8ITU - chains A and D of the 9 polymer chains in the assembly; structure by electron microscopy, 3.68 A resolution.

Chain A:
Molecule: Spike glycoprotein
Organism: Severe acute respiratory syndrome coronavirus 2
UniProtKB: P0DTC2 (SPIKE_SARS2); aligned to UniProt positions 1-1208 over residues 1-1208
Chain sequence (1286 residues; numbered 1 to 1288 plus 7 insertion-coded residues; 9 numbers in that range are skipped by the numbering (no residue carries them; nothing is unmodelled there); the number before each row is that of its first residue; a row labelled like 210A-210G holds insertion residues (210A, then the next letters in order)):
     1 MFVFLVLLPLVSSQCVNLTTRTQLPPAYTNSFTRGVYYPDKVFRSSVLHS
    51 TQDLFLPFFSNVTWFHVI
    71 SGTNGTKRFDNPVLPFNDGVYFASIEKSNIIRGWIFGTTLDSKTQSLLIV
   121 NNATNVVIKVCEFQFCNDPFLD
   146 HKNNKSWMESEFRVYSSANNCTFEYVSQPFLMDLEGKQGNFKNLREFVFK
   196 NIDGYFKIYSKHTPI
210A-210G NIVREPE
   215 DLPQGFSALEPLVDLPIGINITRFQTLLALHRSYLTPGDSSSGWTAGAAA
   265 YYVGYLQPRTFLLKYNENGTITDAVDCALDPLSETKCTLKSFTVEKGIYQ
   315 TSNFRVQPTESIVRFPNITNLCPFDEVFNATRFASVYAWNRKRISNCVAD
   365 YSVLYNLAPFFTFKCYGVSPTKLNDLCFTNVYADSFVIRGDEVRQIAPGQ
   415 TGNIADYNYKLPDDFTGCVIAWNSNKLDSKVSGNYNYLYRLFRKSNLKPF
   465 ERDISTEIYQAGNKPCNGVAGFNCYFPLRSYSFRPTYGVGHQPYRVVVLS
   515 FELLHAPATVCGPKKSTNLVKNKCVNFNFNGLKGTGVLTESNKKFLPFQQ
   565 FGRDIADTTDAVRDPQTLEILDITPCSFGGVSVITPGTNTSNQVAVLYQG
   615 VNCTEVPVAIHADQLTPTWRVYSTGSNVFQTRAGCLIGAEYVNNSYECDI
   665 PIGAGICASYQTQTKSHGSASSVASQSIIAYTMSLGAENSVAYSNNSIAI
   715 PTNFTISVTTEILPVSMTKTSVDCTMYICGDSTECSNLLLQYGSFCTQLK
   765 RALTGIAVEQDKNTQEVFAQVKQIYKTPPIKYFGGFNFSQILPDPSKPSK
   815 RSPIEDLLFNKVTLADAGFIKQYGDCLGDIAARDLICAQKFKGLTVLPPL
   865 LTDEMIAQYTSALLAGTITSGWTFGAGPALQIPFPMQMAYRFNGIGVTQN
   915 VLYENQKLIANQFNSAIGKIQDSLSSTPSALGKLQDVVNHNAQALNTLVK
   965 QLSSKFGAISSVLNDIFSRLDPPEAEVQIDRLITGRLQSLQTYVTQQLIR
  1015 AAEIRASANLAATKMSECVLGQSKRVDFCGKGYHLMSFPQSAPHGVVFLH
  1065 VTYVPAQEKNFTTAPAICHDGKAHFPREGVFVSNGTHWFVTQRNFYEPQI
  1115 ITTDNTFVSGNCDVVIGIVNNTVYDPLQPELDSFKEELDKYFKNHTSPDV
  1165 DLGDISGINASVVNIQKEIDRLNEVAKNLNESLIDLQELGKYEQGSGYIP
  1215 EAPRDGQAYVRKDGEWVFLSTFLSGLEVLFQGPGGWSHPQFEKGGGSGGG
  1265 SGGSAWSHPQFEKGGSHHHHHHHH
Unresolved in the structure: 1-14, 71-76, 146-152, 177-184, 210A-210G, 248-256, 621-640, 676-690, 828-852, 1148-1288
Disulfides: Cys15-Cys136, Cys131-Cys166, Cys291-Cys301, Cys336-Cys361, Cys379-Cys432, Cys391-Cys525, Cys480-Cys488, Cys538-Cys590, Cys617-Cys649, Cys662-Cys671, Cys738-Cys760, Cys743-Cys749, Cys1032-Cys1043, Cys1082-Cys1126
Covalently attached groups: N-acetylglucosamine (NAG) linked to Asn61, Asn234, Asn282, Asn331, Asn709, Asn717, Asn801, Asn1074, Asn1098, Asn1134
Construct notes: variant Val67 (Ala in P0DTC2), Ile95 (Thr in P0DTC2), Asp142 (Tyr145 in P0DTC2), Ile210B (Leu212 in P0DTC2), Asp339 (Gly in P0DTC2), Leu371 (Ser in P0DTC2), Pro373 (Ser in P0DTC2), Phe375 (Ser in P0DTC2), Asn417 (Lys in P0DTC2), Lys440 (Asn in P0DTC2), Ser446 (Gly in P0DTC2), Asn477 (Ser in P0DTC2), Lys478 (Thr in P0DTC2), Ala484 (Glu in P0DTC2), Arg493 (Gln in P0DTC2), Ser496 (Gly in P0DTC2), Arg498 (Gln in P0DTC2), Tyr501 (Asn in P0DTC2), His505 (Tyr in P0DTC2), Lys547 (Thr in P0DTC2), Gly614 (Asp in P0DTC2), Tyr655 (His in P0DTC2), Lys679 (Asn in P0DTC2), His681 (Pro in P0DTC2), Lys764 (Asn in P0DTC2), Tyr796 (Asp in P0DTC2), Lys856 (Asn in P0DTC2), His954 (Gln in P0DTC2), Lys969 (Asn in P0DTC2), Phe981 (Leu in P0DTC2); insertion (210E-210G); engineered mutation Gly682 (Arg in P0DTC2), Ser683 (Arg in P0DTC2), Ser685 (Arg in P0DTC2), Pro817 (Phe in P0DTC2), Pro892 (Ala in P0DTC2), Pro899 (Ala in P0DTC2), Pro942 (Ala in P0DTC2), Pro986 (Lys in P0DTC2), Pro987 (Val in P0DTC2); expression tag (1209-1288)
Curated features (UniProtKB/Swiss-Prot):
  - region: Asn280 to Cys301 (Putative superantigen), Arg403 to Asp405 (Integrin-binding motif), Asn448 to Phe456 (Immunodominant HLA epitope recognized by the CD8+), Ser816 to Tyr837 (Fusion peptide 1), Lys835 to Phe855 (Fusion peptide 2), Asp1163 to Glu1202 (Heptad repeat 2)
  - site: Arg815, Ser816 (Cleavage)
  - glycosylation: Asn17 (N-linked (GlcNAc...) (complex) asparagine), Asn61 (N-linked (GlcNAc...) (hybrid) asparagine), Asn74 (N-linked (GlcNAc...) (complex) asparagine), Asn122 (N-linked (GlcNAc...) (hybrid) asparagine), Asn149 (N-linked (GlcNAc...) (complex) asparagine), Asn165 (N-linked (GlcNAc...) (complex) asparagine), Asn234 (N-linked (GlcNAc...) (high mannose) asparagine), Asn282 (N-linked (GlcNAc...) (complex) asparagine), Thr323 (O-linked (GalNAc) threonine), Ser325 (O-linked (HexNAc...) serine), Asn331 (N-linked (GlcNAc...) (complex) asparagine), Asn343 (N-linked (GlcNAc...) (complex) asparagine), Asn603 (N-linked (GlcNAc...) (hybrid) asparagine), Asn616 (N-linked (GlcNAc...) (complex) asparagine), Asn657 (N-linked (GlcNAc...) (complex) asparagine), Thr676 (O-linked (GlcNAc...) threonine), Thr678 (O-linked (GlcNAc...) threonine), Asn709 (N-linked (GlcNAc...) (high mannose) asparagine), Asn717 (N-linked (GlcNAc...) (hybrid) asparagine), Asn801 (N-linked (GlcNAc...) (hybrid) asparagine) and 6 more in UniProt

Chain D:
Molecule: 1H1 light chain
Organism: Oryctolagus cuniculus
Chain sequence (111 residues; each row starts with the number of its first residue):
     1 DIVMTQTPASVSEPVGGTVTIKCQASESISNWLAWYQQKPGQPPKLLIYA
    51 AFTLASGVPSRFKGSGSGTQFTLTINGVECADAATYYCQQTYSSRDVDNV
   101 FGGGTEVVVKG
Disulfides: Cys23-Cys88

How chain A and chain D interact:
Pairs across the interface (26; chain A residue first):
  Asn343(A) - Arg95(D)  hydrogen bond (backbone-side chain)
  Ala344(A) - Arg95(D)
  Thr345(A) - Arg95(D)
  Arg346(A) - Trp32(D)
  Arg346(A) - Thr91(D)  hydrogen bond (side chain-backbone)
  Arg346(A) - Tyr92(D)  hydrogen bond (side chain-backbone)
  Arg346(A) - Ser93(D)
  Phe347(A) - Trp32(D)  hydrogen bond (backbone-side chain)
  Ala348(A) - Ser30(D)
  Ala348(A) - Trp32(D)
  Ser349(A) - Ser30(D)  hydrogen bond (backbone-side chain)
  Tyr351(A) - Asn31(D)
  Tyr351(A) - Phe52(D)
  Tyr351(A) - Ser67(D)  hydrogen bond
  Ala352(A) - Ser30(D)
  Ala352(A) - Ser67(D)
  Asn354(A) - Ser28(D)  hydrogen bond
  Asn354(A) - Tyr92(D)
  Tyr449(A) - Tyr49(D)  hydrophobic
  Asn450(A) - Trp32(D)
  Asn450(A) - Ala50(D)
  Tyr451(A) - Trp32(D)  hydrophobic
  Leu452(A) - Asn31(D)
  Ile468(A) - Ser67(D)
  Thr470(A) - Phe52(D)
  Thr470(A) - Ser65(D)
Other interface residues (no listed pair), chain A (17 interface residues in all): Phe490
Other interface residues (no listed pair), chain D (15 interface residues in all): Gly66, Ser94

In short:
Chain A and chain D form an interface of 17 and 15 residues respectively, with 7 hydrogen bonds. Polar pairs
include Asn343(A)-Arg95(D), Arg346(A)-Thr91(D) and Arg346(A)-Tyr92(D). N-acetylglucosamine is covalently
linked to Asn61(A), Asn234(A), Asn282(A), Asn331(A), Asn709(A) and Asn717(A) and 4 more.
Here chain A is Spike glycoprotein (Severe acute respiratory syndrome coronavirus 2) and chain D is 1H1 light
chain (Oryctolagus cuniculus). Entry 8ITU (SARS-CoV-2 Omicron BA.1 Spike glycoprotein in complex with rabbit
monoclonal antibody 1H1 IgG) was determined by electron microscopy (same publication as 8H00 and 8H01).
